Entry 1T48 (X-ray diffraction, 2.20 A resolution); this record covers chain A.

Chain A:
Protein: Protein-tyrosine phosphatase, non-receptor type 1
From: Homo sapiens
Notes: EC 3.1.3.48
UniProtKB: P18031 (PTN1_HUMAN); numbering as in UniProt (aligned over 1-298)
Sequence (298 residues; row label = number of the first residue in the row):
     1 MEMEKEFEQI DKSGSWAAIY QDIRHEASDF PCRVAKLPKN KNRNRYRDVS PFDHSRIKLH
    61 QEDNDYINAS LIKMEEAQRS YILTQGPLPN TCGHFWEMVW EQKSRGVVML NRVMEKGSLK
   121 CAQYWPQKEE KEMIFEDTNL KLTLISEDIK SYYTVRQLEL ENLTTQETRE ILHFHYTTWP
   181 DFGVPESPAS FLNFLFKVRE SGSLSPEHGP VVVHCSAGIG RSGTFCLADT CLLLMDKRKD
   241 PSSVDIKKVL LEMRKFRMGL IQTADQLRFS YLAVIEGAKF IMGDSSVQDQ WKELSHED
Disordered / not traced: 284-289
Residues lining bound ligands: BB3 (3-(3,5-dibromo-4-hydroxy-benzoyl)-2-ethyl-benzofuran-6-sulfonic acid dimethylamide): Ala189, Leu192, Asn193, Phe196, Glu200, Glu276, Gly277, Phe280, Ile281, Trp291, Lys292
Curated features (UniProtKB/Swiss-Prot):
  - active site: Cys215 (Phosphocysteine intermediate)
  - binding site (substrate): Asp181, Cys215 to Arg221, Gln262
  - modified residue: Met1 (N-acetylmethionine), Tyr20 (Phosphotyrosine), Ser50 (Phosphoserine), Tyr66 (Phosphotyrosine), Cys215 (Cysteine persulfide), Ser242 (Phosphoserine), Ser243 (Phosphoserine)
  - cross-link: Cys215 to Ser216 (N,N-(cysteine-1,S-diyl)serine (Cys-Ser))

In short:
Bound to chain A: compound BB3. Curated annotation (UniProt) lists active-site residue Cys215 and 9
substrate-binding residues.
Chain A is Protein-tyrosine phosphatase, non-receptor type 1 (Homo sapiens); the structure, Allosteric
Inhibition of Protein Tyrosine Phosphatase 1B, was determined by X-ray diffraction, deposited together with
1T49 and 1T4J.
